PDB entry 3ZP5 | X-ray diffraction, 2.00 A resolution | chains A and G of the 3 polymer chains in the assembly

Chain A:
Name: Protein fev
From: Homo sapiens
Notes: fragment: ets domain, residues 42-141
UniProt: Q99581 (FEV_HUMAN); residues 42-141 here = UniProt positions 42-141
Chain sequence (102 residues; numbered 40 to 141; the number before each row is that of its first residue):
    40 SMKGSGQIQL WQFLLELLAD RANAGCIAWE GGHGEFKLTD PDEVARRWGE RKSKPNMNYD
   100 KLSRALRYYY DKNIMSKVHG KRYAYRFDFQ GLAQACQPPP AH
Not modelled in the structure: 40-43, 136-141
Differences from the reference sequence: expression tag (40-41)
Swiss-Prot annotation at these positions:
  - DNA-binding region: Ile47 to Asp127 (ETS)
Cystine bridges: Cys135 forms a disulfide with the same residue of a neighbouring copy of this chain
Reported in the primary citation:
  - binding site for the 10-nt DNA strand (chain G): Asp99, Ser102, Arg103, Arg106, Tyr124
  - binding site for the 10-nt DNA strand: Lys100, Arg103, Lys111
  - specificity-determining residues: Arg106
  - conformationally variable residues (order/disorder transition, side-chain flip): Asp99, Arg103, Arg106, Tyr107, Lys111
  - self-association interface (contacts with another copy of this molecule); pairs are residue here / residue on that copy: Asp59-His72 (hydrogen bond), Cys135-Cys135 (disulfide)

Chain G:
Molecule: 10-nt DNA strand
Sequence (10 nucleotides; each row starts with the number of its first residue):
     1 ACCGGAAGTG

How chain A and chain G interact:
Pairs across the interface (18):
  Ser44(A) with DG10(G), base contact
  Lys93(A) with DG10(G), sugar contact
  Tyr98(A) with DC2(G), hydrogen bond to the phosphate
  Arg103(A) with DG4(G), hydrogen bond to the base; DG5(G), hydrogen bond to the base
  Arg106(A) with DC3(G), base contact; DG4(G), hydrogen bond to the base
  Tyr107(A) with DA6(G), hydrogen bond to the base; DA7(G), base contact
  Tyr109(A) with DC3(G), hydrogen bond to the phosphate
  Lys116(A) with DC2(G), salt bridge to the phosphate; DC3(G), phosphate contact
  Lys120(A) with DC2(G), phosphate contact
  Arg121(A) with DA1(G), phosphate contact; DC2(G), phosphate contact
  Tyr122(A) with DA1(G), sugar contact; DC2(G), hydrogen bond to the phosphate
  Tyr124(A) with DC2(G), phosphate contact
Other interface residues (no listed pair), chain A (15 interface residues in all): Asp99, His118, Ala123

Overview:
15 residues of chain A and 8 residues of chain G are in contact, with 7 hydrogen bonds and 1 salt bridge.
Polar pairs include Arg103(A)-DG4(G), Arg103(A)-DG5(G) and Arg106(A)-DG4(G). From the paper: a binding site
for the 10-nt DNA strand (chain G) at Asp99(A), Ser102(A) and Arg103(A) among others; a binding site for the
10-nt DNA strand at Lys100(A), Arg103(A) and Lys111(A).
Chain A is Protein fev (Homo sapiens) and chain G is a 10-nt DNA strand; the structure, Crystal structure of
the DNA binding ETS domain of the human protein FEV in complex with ..., was determined by X-ray diffraction
(same publication as 4BNC, 4UNO and 4UUV).
